PDB entry 7WKD | electron microscopy, 3.01 A resolution | chains A and E of the 6 polymer chains in the assembly

== Chain A ==
Name: Gq
Source organism: Homo sapiens
Sequence (361 residues; each row starts with the number of its first residue):
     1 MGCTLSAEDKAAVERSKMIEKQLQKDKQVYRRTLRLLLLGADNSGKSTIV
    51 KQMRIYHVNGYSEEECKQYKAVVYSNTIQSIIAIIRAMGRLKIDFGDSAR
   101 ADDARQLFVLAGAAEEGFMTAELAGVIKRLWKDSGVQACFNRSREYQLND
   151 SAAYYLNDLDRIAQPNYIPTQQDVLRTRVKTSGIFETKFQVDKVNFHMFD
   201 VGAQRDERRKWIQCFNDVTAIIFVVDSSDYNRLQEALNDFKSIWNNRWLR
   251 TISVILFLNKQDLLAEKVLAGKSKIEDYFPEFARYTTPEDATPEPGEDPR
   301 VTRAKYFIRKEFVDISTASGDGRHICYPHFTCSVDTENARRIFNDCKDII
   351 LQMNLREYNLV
Disordered / not traced: 1-4, 56-180

== Chain E ==
Name: scFV16
Source organism: Homo sapiens
Notes: antibody fragment or engineered binder
Sequence (247 residues; row label = number of the first residue in the row):
     1 VQLVESGGGLVQPGGSRKLSCSASGFAFSSFGMHWVRQAPEKGLEWVAYI
    51 SSGSGTIYYADTVKGRFTISRDDPKNTLFLQMTSLRSEDTAMYYCVRSIY
   101 YYGSSPFDFWGQGTTLTVSAGGGGSGGGGSGGGGSADIVMTQATSSVPVT
   151 PGESVSISCRSSKSLLHSNGNTYLYWFLQRPGQSPQLLIYRMSNLASGVP
   201 DRFSGSGSGTAFTLTISRLEAEDVGVYYCMQHLEYPLTFGAGTKLEL
Disordered / not traced: 120-135, 192

== How chain A and chain E interact ==
Residue-residue contacts - 24 pairs, chain A then chain E:
  Ser6(A) - His167(E)
  Ser6(A) - Asn169(E)  hydrogen bond
  Ser6(A) - Tyr173(E)  hydrogen bond
  Ser6(A) - Leu233(E)
  Ala7(A) - His232(E)
  Ala7(A) - Leu233(E)  hydrogen bond (backbone-backbone)
  Ala7(A) - Tyr235(E)
  Glu8(A) - Tyr100(E)
  Glu8(A) - Tyr173(E)
  Glu8(A) - Tyr175(E)  hydrogen bond
  Glu8(A) - Arg191(E)  salt bridge
  Glu8(A) - His232(E)  salt bridge
  Lys10(A) - Tyr58(E)  hydrogen bond
  Lys10(A) - Tyr235(E)
  Ala11(A) - Tyr100(E)  hydrophobic
  Ala11(A) - Tyr235(E)
  Ala12(A) - Tyr100(E)
  Glu14(A) - Ser51(E)  hydrogen bond
  Glu14(A) - Ser52(E)
  Glu14(A) - Gly55(E)
  Glu14(A) - Thr56(E)  hydrogen bond
  Arg15(A) - Ser30(E)  hydrogen bond (side chain-backbone)
  Arg15(A) - Ile99(E)
  Met18(A) - Ser52(E)
Also at the interface, not in a pair above, chain A (10 interface residues in all): Leu5
Also at the interface, not in a pair above, chain E (19 interface residues in all): Tyr49, Pro106, Glu234

== Overview ==
The interface between chain A and chain E involves 10 residues on one side and 19 on the other; the contacts
include 8 hydrogen bonds and 2 salt bridges. Among the polar pairs are Glu8(A)-Arg191(E), Glu8(A)-His232(E)
and Ser6(A)-Asn169(E).
Here chain A is Gq and chain E is scFV16, both from Homo sapiens. Entry 7WKD (TRH-TRHR G protein complex) was
determined by electron microscopy.
